Entry 5FKP (X-ray diffraction, 1.80 A resolution); this record covers chains A and B of the 3 polymer chains in the assembly.

[Chain A]
Name: Antigen-presenting glycoprotein CD1D1
Source organism: Mus musculus
UniProt: P11609 (CD1D1_MOUSE); residues 1-279 here correspond to UniProt positions 19-297 (UniProt number = residue number + 18)
Sequence (285 residues; row label = number of the first residue in the row):
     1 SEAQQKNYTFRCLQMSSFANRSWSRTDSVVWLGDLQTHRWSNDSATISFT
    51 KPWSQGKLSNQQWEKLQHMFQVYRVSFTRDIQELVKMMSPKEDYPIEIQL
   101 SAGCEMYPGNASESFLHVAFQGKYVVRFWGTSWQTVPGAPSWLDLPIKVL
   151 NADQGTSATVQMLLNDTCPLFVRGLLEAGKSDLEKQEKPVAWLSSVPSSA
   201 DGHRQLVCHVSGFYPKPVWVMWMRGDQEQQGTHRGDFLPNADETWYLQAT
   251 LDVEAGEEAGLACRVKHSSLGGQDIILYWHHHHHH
Disordered / not traced: 1-5, 88-92, 108-109, 201-202, 280-285
Construct notes: expression tag (280-285)
UniProt features mapped onto this chain:
  - binding site (a D-galactosylceramide): D80, D153 to T156
  - glycosylation (N-linked (GlcNAc...) asparagine): N7, N20, N42, N110, N165
Disulfide bonds: C104-C168, C208-C263
Covalent attachments: N-acetylglucosamine (NAG) linked to N20, N42; glycan linked to N165
Residues lining bound ligands: tetracosyl palmitate (6UL): F10, C12, Q14, S28, V30, H38, W40, I47, W63, F70, Y73, F77, I81, L100, A102, L116, V118, V125, W133, L143, L150, L163, L164, T167, C168, F171
From the paper describing this entry:
  - conformationally variable residues (helix shift): M87

[Chain B]
Name: Beta 2 microglobulin
Source organism: Mus musculus
UniProt: P01887 (B2MG_MOUSE); residues 1-99 here correspond to UniProt positions 21-119 (UniProt number = residue number + 20)
Sequence (99 residues; row label = number of the first residue in the row):
     1 IQKTPQIQVYSRHPPENGKPNILNCYVTQFHPPHIEIQMLKNGKKIPKVE
    51 MSDMSFSKDWSFYILAHTEFTPTETDTYACRVKHASMAEPKTVYWDRDM
Disulfide bonds: C25-C80
Residues lining bound ligands: d(-)-tartaric acid (TAR): I35, E36, I37, M51, M54, I64

[Chain A / chain B interface]
Residue-residue contacts (60; chain A residue first):
  L13(A) with S55(B); F56(B)
  Q14(A) with F56(B)
  M15(A) with M54(B); F56(B), hydrophobic; F62(B), hydrophobic
  S17(A) with P33(B); H34(B), hydrogen bond
  V29(A) with D53(B); M54(B); S55(B)
  W31(A) with S55(B), hydrogen bond
  Q36(A) with D53(B), hydrogen bond
  R39(A) with D53(B), salt bridge
  E97(A) with H31(B); P32(B); P33(B); H34(B), salt bridge
  Q99(A) with F56(B); W60(B), hydrogen bond (side chain-backbone); F62(B)
  L100(A) with F56(B)
  S101(A) with W60(B)
  H117(A) with W60(B)
  A119(A) with W60(B), hydrophobic
  Q121(A) with I1(B), hydrogen bond (backbone-backbone); H31(B)
  G122(A) with H31(B); W60(B)
  Y124(A) with W60(B)
  V190(A) with P14(B), hydrophobic
  W192(A) with S11(B); H13(B); P14(B), hydrophobic; P15(B)
  S194(A) with R97(B); D98(B), hydrogen bond (side chain-backbone)
  S195(A) with D98(B)
  V196(A) with D98(B)
  V207(A) with D98(B); M99(B)
  H209(A) with M99(B)
  S211(A) with R12(B), hydrogen bond (side chain-backbone)
  G212(A) with R12(B)
  L238(A) with Q8(B); Y10(B)
  P239(A) with Y10(B), hydrogen bond (backbone-side chain); Y26(B), hydrophobic; L65(B)
  N240(A) with Y10(B); R12(B); N24(B), hydrogen bond; L65(B)
  A241(A) with L65(B); H67(B)
  D242(A) with R12(B), salt bridge
  T244(A) with R12(B)
  Y246(A) with Y10(B), hydrophobic; S11(B)
  Q248(A) with M99(B)
Interface residues without a listed pair, chain A (36 interface residues in all): W23, V118
Interface residues without a listed pair, chain B (27 interface residues in all): Y63, D96

[Overview]
36 residues of chain A face 27 of chain B across their interface, with 9 hydrogen bonds and 3 salt bridges.
Polar pairs include R39(A)-D53(B), E97(A)-H34(B) and D242(A)-R12(B). Chain A binds tetracosyl palmitate.
Ligands of chain B: d(-)-tartaric acid. Covalently linked N-acetylglucosamine: at N20(A) and N42(A). The paper
reports conformational variability at M87(A).
Chain A is Antigen-presenting glycoprotein CD1D1 and chain B is Beta 2 microglobulin, both from Mus musculus;
the structure, Crystal structure of the mouse CD1d in complex with the p99 peptide, was determined by X-ray
diffraction, deposited together with 5EFI.
